PDB entry 3PRC | X-ray diffraction, 2.40 A resolution | chains L and M of the 4 polymer chains in the assembly

Chain L:
Protein: Photosynthetic reaction center
Organism: Blastochloris viridis
Reference sequence: P06009 (RCEL_RHOVI); residue numbers follow UniProt; this construct covers 1-273
Sequence (273 residues; each row starts with the number of its first residue):
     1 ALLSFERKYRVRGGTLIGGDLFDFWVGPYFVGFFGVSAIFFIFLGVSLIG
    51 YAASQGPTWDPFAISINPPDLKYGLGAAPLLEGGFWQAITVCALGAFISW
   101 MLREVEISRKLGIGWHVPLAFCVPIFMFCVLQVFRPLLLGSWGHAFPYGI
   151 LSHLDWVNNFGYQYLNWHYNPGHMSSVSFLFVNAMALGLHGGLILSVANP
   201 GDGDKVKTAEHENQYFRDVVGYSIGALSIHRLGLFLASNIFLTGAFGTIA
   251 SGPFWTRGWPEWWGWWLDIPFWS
Metal / ion sites: bacteriochlorophyll b Mg site 1 near H153 (its only coordinating residue here); bacteriochlorophyll b Mg site 2 near H173 (its only coordinating residue here); Fe2+: H190, H230 (shared with H217(M), E232(M), H264(M) of chain M)
Small-molecule neighbours:
  - bacteriochlorophyll b (BCB), molecule 1: V46, I49, F97, F128, L131, F146, I150, L151, H153, L154, W156, V157
  - bacteriochlorophyll b (BCB), molecule 2: F97, F121, P124, I125, M127, F128, L131, V157, N158, F160, G161, Y162, W167, H168, N170, G172, H173, S176, V177, L180, F181, I240, F241, G244, A245, G247, T248
  - bacteriochlorophyll b (BCB), molecule 3: V157, Y162, H168, L180, F181
  - bacteriochlorophyll b (BCB), molecule 4: H168, H173, M174, V177, S178, F181, V182, M185, V220, G221, Y222
  - bacteriopheophytin b (BPB), molecule 1: F41, I42, G45, V46, I49, I89, C92, A93, A96, F97, W100, E104, V117, A120, F121, V123, P124, F128, F146, Y148, G149, I150, H153, A237, S238, F241
  - bacteriopheophytin b (BPB), molecule 2: F181, A184, M185, L189, F216, V219, V220
  - menaquinone-7 (MQ7): V26, Y29, F30, V31, G35, I39, I42, W100, R103

Chain M:
Protein: Photosynthetic reaction center
Organism: Blastochloris viridis
Reference sequence: P06010 (RCEM_RHOVI); residue numbers follow UniProt; this construct covers 1-323
Sequence (323 residues; row label = number of the first residue in the row):
     1 ADYQTIYTQIQARGPHITVSGEWGDNDRVGKPFYSYWLGKIGDAQIGPIY
    51 LGASGIAAFAFGSTAILIILFNMAAEVHFDPLQFFRQFFWLGLYPPKAQY
   101 GMGIPPLHDGGWWLMAGLFMTLSLGSWWIRVYSRARALGLGTHIAWNFAA
   151 AIFFVLCIGCIHPTLVGSWSEGVPFGIWPHIDWLTAFSIRYGNFYYCPWH
   201 GFSIGFAYGCGLLFAAHGATILAVARFGGDREIEQITDRGTAVERAALFW
   251 RWTIGFNATIESVHRWGWFFSLMVMVSASVGILLTGTFVDNWYLWCVKHG
   301 AAPDYPAYLPATPDPASLPGAPK
Metal / ion sites: bacteriochlorophyll b Mg site 1 near H180 (its only coordinating residue here); bacteriochlorophyll b Mg site 2 near H200 (its only coordinating residue here); Fe2+: H217, E232, H264 (shared with H190(L), H230(L) of chain L)
Small-molecule neighbours:
  - bacteriochlorophyll b (BCB), molecule 1: I46, G47, I49, M120, F154, V155, I158, V173, I177, W178, H180, I181, W183, L184
  - bacteriochlorophyll b (BCB), molecule 2: G62, A65, I66, I69, M120, L124, F148, A151, I152, F154, V155, I158, W183, L184, T185, F187, S188, F194, Y195, C197, W199, H200, S203, I204, A207, Y208, V274, M275, A278, G281, I282
  - bacteriochlorophyll b (BCB), molecule 3: L184, Y195, Y208
  - bacteriochlorophyll b (BCB), molecule 4: Y195, H200, G201, I204, G205, Y208, G209, L212, F270
  - bacteriopheophytin b (BPB), molecule 1: A58, F59, G62, S63, I66, L67, S123, L124, W127, V131, I144, N147, F148, A151, S271, V274, M275
  - bacteriopheophytin b (BPB), molecule 2: Y208, G211, L212, A215, A216, W250, T253, I254
  - menaquinone-7 (MQ7): L212, L213, A216, H217, T220, V243, A246, A247, W250, I254, F256, N257, A258, T259, I260, V263, W266, F270
  - 15-cis-1,2-dihydroneurosporene (NS5): I66, I69, L70, F88, W113, L114, G117, L118, M120, T121, V155, I158, G159, C160, W169, V173, P174, F175, G176, I177, H180

Chain L / chain M interface:
Contacting residue pairs (196):
  A1(L) - R251(M)
  L3(L) - L248(M)  hydrophobic
  L3(L) - R251(M)
  L3(L) - N257(M)
  F5(L) - R239(M)
  F5(L) - E244(M)
  F5(L) - L248(M)  hydrophobic
  E6(L) - L248(M)
  E6(L) - R251(M)  salt bridge
  E6(L) - W252(M)  hydrogen bond
  K8(L) - E244(M)  salt bridge
  Y9(L) - T241(M)  hydrogen bond
  Y9(L) - E244(M)  hydrogen bond
  Y9(L) - R245(M)
  Y9(L) - L248(M)  hydrophobic
  Y9(L) - W252(M)
  R10(L) - W252(M)
  W25(L) - W252(M)
  P28(L) - R251(M)
  P28(L) - W252(M)
  P28(L) - G255(M)
  Y29(L) - W252(M)
  Y29(L) - I254(M)
  Y29(L) - G255(M)
  F30(L) - W252(M)  hydrogen bond (backbone-backbone)
  D60(L) - G300(M)
  F62(L) - A301(M)
  A63(L) - A301(M)
  A63(L) - A302(M)
  D70(L) - Y308(M)
  W100(L) - T253(M)
  R103(L) - W252(M)  hydrogen bond (side chain-backbone)
  R103(L) - T253(M)  hydrogen bond (side chain-backbone)
  E104(L) - F249(M)
  E104(L) - T253(M)
  I107(L) - F249(M)  hydrophobic
  I107(L) - W252(M)  hydrophobic
  I107(L) - T253(M)
  S108(L) - F249(M)
  K110(L) - W252(M)
  L111(L) - R245(M)  hydrogen bond (backbone-side chain)
  L111(L) - F249(M)  hydrophobic
  L111(L) - W252(M)  hydrophobic
  G112(L) - F227(M)
  I113(L) - A223(M)
  I113(L) - V224(M)  hydrophobic
  I113(L) - F227(M)  hydrophobic
  I113(L) - R245(M)
  G114(L) - A223(M)  hydrogen bond (backbone-backbone)
  H116(L) - T5(M)  hydrogen bond
  H116(L) - A219(M)
  H116(L) - L222(M)
  H116(L) - A223(M)
  V117(L) - A219(M)  hydrophobic
  V117(L) - T220(M)
  V117(L) - F249(M)  hydrophobic
  V117(L) - W250(M)  hydrophobic
  L151(L) - A301(M)
  L151(L) - P303(M)
  S152(L) - P303(M)
  S152(L) - Y305(M)
  L154(L) - Y195(M)
  D155(L) - Y196(M)  hydrogen bond
  D155(L) - P303(M)
  D155(L) - Y305(M)  hydrogen bond
  V157(L) - Y195(M)
  N158(L) - N193(M)
  N158(L) - Y195(M)
  Y162(L) - T185(M)
  N166(L) - D182(M)
  H168(L) - I181(M)
  H168(L) - L184(M)
  H168(L) - T185(M)
  Y169(L) - W178(M)  hydrophobic
  Y169(L) - D182(M)  hydrogen bond
  M174(L) - W178(M)  hydrophobic
  L180(L) - A207(M)
  N183(L) - C210(M)
  N183(L) - G211(M)
  N183(L) - F214(M)
  A184(L) - S271(M)  hydrogen bond (backbone-side chain)
  A186(L) - F214(M)
  L187(L) - C210(M)
  L187(L) - L213(M)  hydrophobic
  L187(L) - F214(M)
  L187(L) - G267(M)
  G188(L) - N147(M)
  G188(L) - W268(M)
  G188(L) - S271(M)  hydrogen bond (backbone-side chain)
  L189(L) - I144(M)  hydrophobic
  H190(L) - H217(M)  hydrogen bond
  H190(L) - E232(M)  salt bridge
  H190(L) - H264(M)  hydrogen bond
  G191(L) - H264(M)
  G192(L) - H143(M)
  G192(L) - I144(M)
  G192(L) - W268(M)
  L193(L) - I144(M)
  I194(L) - E232(M)
  I194(L) - I233(M)  hydrophobic
  I194(L) - I236(M)  hydrophobic
  I194(L) - H264(M)
  L195(L) - H143(M)
  L195(L) - E261(M)
  L195(L) - R265(M)
  S196(L) - L140(M)
  S196(L) - G141(M)  hydrogen bond (backbone-backbone)
  S196(L) - H143(M)  hydrogen bond (backbone-side chain)
  V197(L) - L140(M)  hydrophobic
  V197(L) - I233(M)  hydrophobic
  A198(L) - I236(M)  hydrophobic
  N199(L) - G141(M)
  N199(L) - H143(M)
  N199(L) - E261(M)  hydrogen bond
  N199(L) - R265(M)  hydrogen bond
  P200(L) - R136(M)  hydrogen bond (backbone-side chain)
  P200(L) - G139(M)
  P200(L) - G141(M)
  V206(L) - I233(M)  hydrophobic
  K207(L) - L138(M)
  K207(L) - G139(M)  hydrogen bond (side chain-backbone)
  K207(L) - L140(M)
  K207(L) - I233(M)
  E210(L) - I17(M)
  E210(L) - V19(M)
  H211(L) - V19(M)
  H211(L) - L138(M)  hydrogen bond (side chain-backbone)
  E212(L) - I233(M)
  Q214(L) - I17(M)
  Q214(L) - T18(M)
  Q214(L) - V19(M)
  Q214(L) - R28(M)  hydrogen bond
  Q214(L) - L138(M)
  Y215(L) - V131(M)  hydrogen bond (side chain-backbone)
  Y215(L) - R134(M)
  Y215(L) - A135(M)
  Y215(L) - L138(M)  hydrophobic
  Y215(L) - L140(M)  hydrophobic
  Y215(L) - I144(M)  hydrophobic
  F216(L) - I144(M)  hydrophobic
  R217(L) - D43(M)  salt bridge
  R217(L) - Q45(M)
  R217(L) - P48(M)
  R217(L) - I49(M)
  D218(L) - R28(M)  salt bridge
  D218(L) - I49(M)
  D218(L) - Y50(M)
  D218(L) - R130(M)  hydrogen bond (backbone-side chain)
  D218(L) - R134(M)  salt bridge
  D218(L) - L138(M)
  V219(L) - W127(M)
  V219(L) - R130(M)  hydrogen bond (backbone-side chain)
  V219(L) - V131(M)  hydrophobic
  V219(L) - R134(M)
  V220(L) - I49(M)
  G221(L) - G47(M)  hydrogen bond (backbone-backbone)
  G221(L) - P48(M)
  G221(L) - I49(M)
  Y222(L) - L38(M)
  Y222(L) - G42(M)
  Y222(L) - D43(M)  hydrogen bond (side chain-backbone)
  Y222(L) - Q45(M)
  S223(L) - D43(M)
  I224(L) - G42(M)
  I224(L) - D43(M)  hydrogen bond (backbone-backbone)
  A226(L) - D230(M)
  L227(L) - Q4(M)
  L227(L) - L222(M)  hydrophobic
  L227(L) - A225(M)  hydrophobic
  L227(L) - D230(M)
  S228(L) - I41(M)
  S228(L) - G42(M)
  I229(L) - F214(M)
  H230(L) - H217(M)  hydrogen bond
  H230(L) - G218(M)
  H230(L) - I221(M)
  H230(L) - E232(M)  salt bridge
  R231(L) - Q4(M)  hydrogen bond (side chain-backbone)
  R231(L) - T5(M)  hydrogen bond (side chain-backbone)
  R231(L) - I6(M)  hydrogen bond (side chain-backbone)
  R231(L) - I41(M)  hydrogen bond (side chain-backbone)
  G233(L) - F214(M)
  L234(L) - A215(M)
  A237(L) - G211(M)
  A237(L) - A215(M)
  W263(L) - W90(M)  hydrophobic
  W263(L) - W178(M)
  W266(L) - F85(M)
  W266(L) - R86(M)  hydrogen bond (side chain-backbone)
  L267(L) - R86(M)  hydrogen bond (backbone-side chain)
  L267(L) - W90(M)  hydrophobic
  W272(L) - L82(M)  hydrophobic
  W272(L) - Q83(M)  hydrogen bond (backbone-side chain)
  W272(L) - F85(M)  hydrophobic
  W272(L) - R86(M)  hydrogen bond (backbone-side chain)
  S273(L) - R86(M)
Interface residues without a listed pair, chain L (93 interface residues in all): S4, N67, P118, A120, I240, D268, F271
Interface residues without a listed pair, chain M (96 interface residues in all): Y7, I46, F89, I189, Y208, A216, E234, T237, A247

Summary:
93 residues of chain L and 96 residues of chain M are in contact, with 39 hydrogen bonds and 7 salt bridges.
Among the polar pairs are E6(L)-R251(M), K8(L)-E244(M) and H190(L)-E232(M). Bacteriochlorophyll b,
bacteriopheophytin b and menaquinone-7 are bound between chain L and chain M.
Here chain L is Photosynthetic reaction center and chain M is Photosynthetic reaction center, both from
Blastochloris viridis. Entry 3PRC (Photosynthetic reaction center from rhodopseudomonas viridis (qb-DEPLETED))
was determined by X-ray diffraction together with 2PRC from the same study.
